PDB entry 8PEY | electron microscopy, 3.00 A resolution | chains J and b of the 23 polymer chains in the assembly

# Chain J
Molecule: Transcription termination factor Rho
Organism: Escherichia coli
Notes: EC 3.6.4.-
Reference sequence: P0AG30 (RHO_ECOLI); residues 1-419 here = UniProt positions 1-419
Amino-acid sequence (419 residues; each row starts with the number of its first residue):
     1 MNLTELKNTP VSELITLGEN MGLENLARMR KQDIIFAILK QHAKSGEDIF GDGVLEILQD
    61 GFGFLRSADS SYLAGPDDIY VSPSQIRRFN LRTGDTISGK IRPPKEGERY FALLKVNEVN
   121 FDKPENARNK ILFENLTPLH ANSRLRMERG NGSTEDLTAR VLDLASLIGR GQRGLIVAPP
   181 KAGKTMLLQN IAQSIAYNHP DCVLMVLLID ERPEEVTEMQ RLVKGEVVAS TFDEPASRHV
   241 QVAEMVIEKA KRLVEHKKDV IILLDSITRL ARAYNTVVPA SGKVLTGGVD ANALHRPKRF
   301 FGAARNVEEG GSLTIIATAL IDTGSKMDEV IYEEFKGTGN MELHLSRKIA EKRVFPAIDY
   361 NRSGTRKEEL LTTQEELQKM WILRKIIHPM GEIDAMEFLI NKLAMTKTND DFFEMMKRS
Construct notes: engineered mutation Leu167 (Pro in P0AG30)
Bound ions: Mg2+: Thr185 (together with ATP-gamma-S)
Small-molecule neighbours: ATP-gamma-S (AGS; phosphothiophosphoric acid-adenylate ester): Thr158, Pro180, Lys181, Ala182, Gly183, Lys184, Thr185, Met186, Arg212, Phe355
UniProt features mapped onto this chain:
  - region: Gly61 to Arg66 (RNA-binding 1), Asp78 to Tyr80 (RNA-binding 1), Glu108 to Tyr110 (RNA-binding 1), Val284 to Gly288 (RNA-binding 2)
  - binding site (ATP): Gly169 to Gly174, Lys181 to Met186, Arg212
  - site: Lys326 (RNA-binding 2)
  - mutagenesis: Phe62 (F62L/A: Defective for RNA-binding), Phe64 (F64L/A: Defective for RNA-binding), Lys181 (K181Q: Partial loss of ATPase, helicase and termination activity), Lys184 (K184Q: Improves ATPase and helicase activity but reduced termination activity), Cys202 (C202G/S: Does not affect the kinetics of ATP hydrolysis and inhibition by bicyclomycin), Asp265 (D265N: Loss of ATPase activity, helicase and termination activity)
Reported in the primary citation:
  - mutagenesis - P167L: increased binding to Polarity suppression protein (chain b)
  - mutagenesis - P167L: increased catalytic activity on ATP
  - mutagenesis - P167L: decreased stability
  - mutagenesis - P167L (Kd 14.0 uM): decreased binding to mant-ATPgammaS

# Chain b
Molecule: Polarity suppression protein
Organism: Enterobacteria phage P4
Reference sequence: P05460 (VPSU_BPP4); residue numbers follow UniProt; this construct covers 1-190
Amino-acid sequence (190 residues; numbered 1 to 190; the number before each row is that of its first residue):
     1 MESTALQQAF DTCQNNKAAW LQRKNELAAA EQEYLRLLSG EGRNVSRLDE LRNIIEVRKW
    61 QVNQAAGRYI RSHEAVQHIS IRDRLNDFMQ QHGTALAAAL APELMGYSEL TAIARNCAIQ
   121 RATDALREAL LSWLAKGEKI NYSAQDSDIL TTIGFRPDVA SVDDSREKFT PAQNMIFSRK
   181 SAQLASRQSV
Disordered / not traced: 1-3

# How chain J and chain b interact
Residue-residue contacts - 15 pairs, chain J then chain b:
  Arg146(J) - Val45(b)
  Arg146(J) - Asp49(b)  salt bridge
  Arg170(J) - Ser46(b)
  Tyr197(J) - Arg43(b)  hydrogen bond (backbone-side chain)
  Asn198(J) - Arg43(b)
  His199(J) - Ser46(b)
  Pro200(J) - Arg43(b)
  Glu369(J) - Ile176(b)
  Thr372(J) - Lys180(b)  hydrogen bond (backbone-side chain)
  Thr373(J) - Arg52(b)
  Thr373(J) - Asn53(b)
  Thr373(J) - Glu56(b)
  Gln374(J) - Gln173(b)
  Gln374(J) - Phe177(b)
  Glu375(J) - Glu56(b)
Also at the interface, not in a pair above, chain J (15 interface residues in all): Asn142, Arg144, Ala196, Asp410
Also at the interface, not in a pair above, chain b (12 interface residues in all): Gln183

# Overview
Chain J and chain b form an interface of 15 and 12 residues respectively, with 2 hydrogen bonds and 1 salt
bridge. Among the polar pairs are Arg146(J)-Asp49(b), Tyr197(J)-Arg43(b) and Thr372(J)-Lys180(b). From the
paper: P167L of chain J increases binding to Polarity suppression protein (chain b); P167L of chain J
increases catalytic activity on ATP.
Here chain J is Transcription termination factor Rho (Escherichia coli) and chain b is Polarity suppression
protein (Enterobacteria phage P4). Entry 8PEY (Rho P167L-ATPgS-Psu complex II locked) was determined by
electron microscopy, deposited together with 8PEU, 8PEW, 8PEX, 9GCS and 9GCT.
